Entry 1UWN (X-ray diffraction, 1.20 A resolution); this record covers chain X.

[Chain X]
Name: Photoactive yellow protein
Source organism: Halorhodospira halophila
Reference sequence: P16113 (PYP_HALHA); residue numbers follow UniProt; this construct covers 1-125
Amino-acid sequence (125 residues; row label = number of the first residue in the row):
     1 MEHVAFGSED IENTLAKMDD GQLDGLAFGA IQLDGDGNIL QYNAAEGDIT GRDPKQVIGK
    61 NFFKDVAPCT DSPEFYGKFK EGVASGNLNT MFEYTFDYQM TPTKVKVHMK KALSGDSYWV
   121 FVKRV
Modified residues: Mse1, Mse18, Mse91, Mse100, Mse109 (selenomethionine; parent Met)
Curated features (UniProtKB/Swiss-Prot):
  - modified residue: Cys69 (S-(4-hydroxycinnamyl)cysteine)
Glycans and other covalent adducts: 4'-hydroxycinnamic acid (HC4) linked to Cys69
Ligand contacts: 4'-hydroxycinnamic acid (HC4): Ile31, Tyr42, Glu46, Thr50, Arg52, Phe62, Val66, Ala67, Pro68, Thr70, Phe96, Asp97, Tyr98, Mse100

[Overview]
Covalently linked 4'-hydroxycinnamic acid: at Cys69.
Chain X is Photoactive yellow protein (Halorhodospira halophila); the structure, The Initial Events in the
Photocycle of Photoactive Yellow Protein: A Common Mechanism on Light Activation ..., was determined by X-ray
diffraction (same publication as 1UWP).
